PDB entry 8J7D | electron microscopy, 2.70 A resolution | chains A and B of the 12 polymer chains in the assembly

[Chain A]
Protein: Methylcrotonoyl-CoA carboxylase subunit alpha, mitochondrial
Source organism: Homo sapiens
Notes: EC 6.4.1.4
Reference sequence: Q96RQ3 (MCCA_HUMAN); residue numbers follow UniProt; this construct covers 1-725
Amino-acid sequence (725 residues; numbered 1 to 725; the number before each row is that of its first residue):
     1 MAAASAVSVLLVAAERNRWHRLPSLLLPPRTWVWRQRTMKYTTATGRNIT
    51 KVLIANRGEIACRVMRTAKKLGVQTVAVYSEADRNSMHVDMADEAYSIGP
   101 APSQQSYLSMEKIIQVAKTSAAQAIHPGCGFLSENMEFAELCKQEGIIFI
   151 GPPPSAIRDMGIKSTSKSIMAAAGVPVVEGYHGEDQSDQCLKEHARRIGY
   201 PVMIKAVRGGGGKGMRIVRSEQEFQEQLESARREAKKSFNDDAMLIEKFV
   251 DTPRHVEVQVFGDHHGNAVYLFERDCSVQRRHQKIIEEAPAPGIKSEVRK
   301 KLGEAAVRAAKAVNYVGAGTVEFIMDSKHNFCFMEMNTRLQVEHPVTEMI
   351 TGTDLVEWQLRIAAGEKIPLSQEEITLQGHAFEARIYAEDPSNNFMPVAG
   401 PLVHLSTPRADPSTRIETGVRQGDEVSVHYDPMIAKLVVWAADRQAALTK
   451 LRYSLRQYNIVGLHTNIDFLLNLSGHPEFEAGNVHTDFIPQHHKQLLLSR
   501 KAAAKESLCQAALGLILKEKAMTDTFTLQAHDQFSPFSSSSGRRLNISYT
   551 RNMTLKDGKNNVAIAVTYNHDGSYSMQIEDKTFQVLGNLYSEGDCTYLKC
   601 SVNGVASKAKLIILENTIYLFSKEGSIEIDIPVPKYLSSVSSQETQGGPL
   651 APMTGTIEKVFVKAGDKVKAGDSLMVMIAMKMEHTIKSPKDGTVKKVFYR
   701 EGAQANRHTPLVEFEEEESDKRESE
Disordered / not traced: 1-46, 718-725

[Chain B]
Protein: Methylcrotonoyl-CoA carboxylase beta chain, mitochondrial
Source organism: Homo sapiens
Notes: EC 6.4.1.4
Reference sequence: Q9HCC0 (MCCB_HUMAN); residue numbers follow UniProt; this construct covers 1-563
Amino-acid sequence (563 residues; row label = number of the first residue in the row):
     1 MWAVLRLALRPCARASPAGPRAYHGDSVASLGTQPDLGSALYQENYKQMK
    51 ALVNQLHERVEHIKLGGGEKARALHISRGKLLPRERIDNLIDPGSPFLEL
   101 SQFAGYQLYDNEEVPGGGIITGIGRVSGVECMIIANDATVKGGAYYPVTV
   151 KKQLRAQEIAMQNRLPCIYLVDSGGAYLPRQADVFPDRDHFGRTFYNQAI
   201 MSSKNIAQIAVVMGSCTAGGAYVPAMADENIIVRKQGTIFLAGPPLVKAA
   251 TGEEVSAEDLGGADLHCRKSGVSDHWALDDHHALHLTRKVVRNLNYQKKL
   301 DVTIEPSEEPLFPADELYGIVGANLKRSFDVREVIARIVDGSRFTEFKAF
   351 YGDTLVTGFARIFGYPVGIVGNNGVLFSESAKKGTHFVQLCCQRNIPLLF
   401 LQNITGFMVGREYEAEGIAKDGAKMVAAVACAQVPKITLIIGGSYGAGNY
   451 GMCGRAYSPRFLYIWPNARISVMGGEQAANVLATITKDQRAREGKQFSSA
   501 DEAALKEPIIKKFEEEGNPYYSSARVWDDGIIDPADTRLVLGLSFSAALN
   551 APIEKTDFGIFRM
Disordered / not traced: 1-22
Residues lining bound ligands: BTI (5-(hexahydro-2-oxo-1H-thieno[3,4-d]imidazol-6-yl)pentanal): Leu246, Ala249, Ala250
Swiss-Prot annotation at these positions:
  - region: Arg343 to Asn372 (Acyl-CoA binding)
  - modified residue: Lys70 (N6-acetyllysine), Lys141 (N6-succinyllysine), Lys495 (N6-acetyllysine), Lys511 (N6-acetyllysine)
  - natural variant: Ser39 (S39F: In MCC2D), Gly68 (G68V: In MCC2D; uncertain significance), Glu99 (E99Q: In MCC2D), Ser101 (S101F: In MCC2D), Gly105 (G105R: In MCC2D; uncertain significance), Gly118 (deletion: In MCC2D), Cys131 (C131F: In MCC2D), Thr139 (T139I: In MCC2D), Tyr146 (Y146N: In MCC2D), Lys152 (K152T: In MCC2D), Arg155 (R155Q: In MCC2D; R155W: In MCC2D), Asn163 (N163D: In MCC2D; uncertain significance), 42 further natural variant entries in UniProt
What the authors report for this chain:
  - catalytic residues: Phe407, Ala447 (proposed by the authors, not directly observed)

[How chain A and chain B interact]
Contacting residue pairs - 4 pairs, chain A then chain B:
  Met522(A) - Tyr23(B)  hydrophobic
  Phe526(A) - Tyr23(B)
  Leu637(A) - Ser27(B)
  Leu637(A) - Val28(B)  hydrophobic
Other interface residues (no listed pair), chain A (5 interface residues in all): Glu519, Thr523
Other interface residues (no listed pair), chain B (6 interface residues in all): His24, Gly25, Ala29

[Overview]
Chain A and chain B form an interface of 5 and 6 residues respectively. Bound to chain B: compound BTI. The
paper reports catalytic residues Phe407(B) and Ala447(B).
Chain A is Methylcrotonoyl-CoA carboxylase subunit alpha, mitochondrial and chain B is Methylcrotonoyl-CoA
carboxylase beta chain, mitochondrial, both from Homo sapiens; the structure, Human 3-methylcrotonyl-CoA
carboxylase in BCCP-H1 state, was determined by electron microscopy, deposited together with 7YBU, 8J4Z, 8J78,
8JAK, 8JAW, 8JXL and 3 further entries.
